9DMJ - chains F and G of the 9 polymer chains in the assembly; structure by electron microscopy, 2.19 A resolution.

== Chain F ==
Molecule: Fab1b heavy chain
Source organism: Homo sapiens
Chain sequence (264 residues; row label = number of the first residue in the row):
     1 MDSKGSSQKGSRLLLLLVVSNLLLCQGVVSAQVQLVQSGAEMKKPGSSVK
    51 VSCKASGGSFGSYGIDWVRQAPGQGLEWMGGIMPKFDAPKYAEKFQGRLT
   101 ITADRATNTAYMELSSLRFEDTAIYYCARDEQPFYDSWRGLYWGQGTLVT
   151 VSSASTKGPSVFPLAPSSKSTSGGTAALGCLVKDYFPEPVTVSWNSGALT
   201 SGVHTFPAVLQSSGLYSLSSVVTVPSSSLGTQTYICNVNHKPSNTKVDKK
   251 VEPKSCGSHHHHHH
Not modelled in the structure: 1-31, 168-173, 254-264
Cystine bridges: Cys53-Cys127, Cys180-Cys236

== Chain G ==
Molecule: Fab1b light chain
Source organism: Homo sapiens
Chain sequence (238 residues; each row starts with the number of its first residue):
     1 MGWSCIILFLVATATGVHGDIVMTQSPLSLPVTPGEPASISCRSNQSLLH
    51 TKGYKYLNWYLQRPGQSPQVLIYFASNRAPGVPDRFSGSGSGTDFTLKIS
   101 RVEAEDVGVYYCMQGLQIPFTFGPGTKVDIKRTVAAPSVFIFPPSDEQLK
   151 SGTASVVCLLNNFYPREAKVQWKVDNALQSGNSQESVTEQDSKDSTYSLS
   201 STLTLSKADYEKHKVYACEVTHQGLSSPVTKSFNRGEC
Not modelled in the structure: 1-19, 236-238
Cystine bridges: Cys42-Cys112, Cys158-Cys218
Glycans and other covalent adducts: N-acetylglucosamine (NAG) linked to Asn45

== Chain F / chain G interface ==
Residue-residue contacts - 72 pairs, chain F then chain G:
  Val68(F) - Phe122(G)  hydrophobic
  Gln70(F) - Gln62(G)  hydrogen bond
  Gln70(F) - Tyr111(G)
  Gly75(F) - Tyr111(G)
  Leu76(F) - Gln62(G)
  Leu76(F) - Pro68(G)  hydrophobic
  Leu76(F) - Tyr111(G)
  Leu76(F) - Phe122(G)
  Trp78(F) - Pro119(G)  hydrophobic
  Trp78(F) - Phe120(G)
  Trp78(F) - Phe122(G)
  Met83(F) - Phe120(G)  hydrophobic
  Phe86(F) - Ile118(G)  hydrophobic
  Lys90(F) - Ile118(G)
  Glu93(F) - Asp20(G)
  Glu93(F) - Pro119(G)
  Tyr126(F) - Gln62(G)
  Tyr126(F) - Ser67(G)
  Tyr126(F) - Pro68(G)
  Phe134(F) - Tyr73(G)  hydrophobic
  Phe134(F) - Phe74(G)  hydrophobic
  Asp136(F) - His50(G)  salt bridge
  Asp136(F) - Tyr56(G)  hydrogen bond
  Asp136(F) - Gly115(G)
  Ser137(F) - Tyr56(G)
  Ser137(F) - Phe74(G)
  Ser137(F) - Gly115(G)  hydrogen bond (side chain-backbone)
  Trp138(F) - Asn58(G)  hydrogen bond (backbone-side chain)
  Trp138(F) - Tyr60(G)
  Trp138(F) - Met113(G)  hydrogen bond
  Trp138(F) - Phe120(G)
  Trp138(F) - Phe122(G)  hydrophobic
  Arg139(F) - Tyr60(G)  hydrogen bond (backbone-side chain)
  Arg139(F) - Val70(G)
  Arg139(F) - Tyr73(G)
  Arg139(F) - Pro80(G)
  Gly140(F) - Val70(G)
  Leu141(F) - Val70(G)  hydrophobic
  Leu141(F) - Ala79(G)  hydrophobic
  Leu141(F) - Pro80(G)
  Trp143(F) - Tyr60(G)  hydrophobic
  Trp143(F) - Pro68(G)  hydrogen bond (side chain-backbone)
  Gly144(F) - Ser67(G)  hydrogen bond (backbone-side chain)
  Gln145(F) - Ser67(G)
  Val161(F) - Glu147(G)
  Phe162(F) - Gln148(G)
  Pro163(F) - Ser145(G)
  Leu164(F) - Phe142(G)
  Leu164(F) - Val157(G)  hydrophobic
  Ala165(F) - Phe142(G)
  Ala177(F) - Phe140(G)  hydrophobic
  Ala177(F) - Phe142(G)
  Leu178(F) - Phe142(G)  hydrophobic
  Leu181(F) - Ser155(G)
  Lys183(F) - Gln148(G)
  Lys183(F) - Ser155(G)
  His204(F) - Asn161(G)
  His204(F) - Asn162(G)  hydrogen bond
  Phe206(F) - Ser186(G)
  Phe206(F) - Thr188(G)
  Phe206(F) - Ser198(G)
  Phe206(F) - Leu199(G)
  Phe206(F) - Ser200(G)
  Pro207(F) - Ser186(G)  hydrogen bond (backbone-side chain)
  Pro207(F) - Val187(G)
  Val209(F) - Gln184(G)
  Val209(F) - Glu185(G)
  Val209(F) - Ser186(G)
  Leu210(F) - Gln184(G)
  Val221(F) - Leu159(G)  hydrophobic
  Thr223(F) - Asn161(G)
  Lys249(F) - Glu147(G)  salt bridge
Also at the interface, not in a pair above, chain F (45 interface residues in all): Gln74, Glu77, Tyr91, Ala92, Gly146, Thr175, Thr205, Ser219
Also at the interface, not in a pair above, chain G (42 interface residues in all): Gln66, Gln69, Ser151, Thr202

== In short ==
45 residues of chain F face 42 of chain G across their interface; the contacts include 10 hydrogen bonds and 2
salt bridges. Polar pairs include Asp136(F)-His50(G), Lys249(F)-Glu147(G) and Gln70(F)-Gln62(G). Covalently
linked N-acetylglucosamine: at Asn45(G).
Chain F is Fab1b heavy chain and chain G is Fab1b light chain, both from Homo sapiens; the structure, Human
muscle nAChR with two fab1b-bound, was determined by electron microscopy together with 9DMG, 9DMH, 9DMK, 9DML,
9DMQ, 9DMS and 9DMT from the same study.
